3A8H - chains A and B; structure by X-ray diffraction, 1.66 A resolution.

Chain A:
Protein: Nitrile hydratase subunit alpha
From: Rhodococcus erythropolis
Notes: EC 4.2.1.84
UniProtKB: P13448 (NHAA_RHOER); residues 0-206 here correspond to UniProt positions 1-207 (UniProt number = residue number + 1)
Chain sequence (207 residues; row label = number of the first residue in the row; numbering starts at 0):
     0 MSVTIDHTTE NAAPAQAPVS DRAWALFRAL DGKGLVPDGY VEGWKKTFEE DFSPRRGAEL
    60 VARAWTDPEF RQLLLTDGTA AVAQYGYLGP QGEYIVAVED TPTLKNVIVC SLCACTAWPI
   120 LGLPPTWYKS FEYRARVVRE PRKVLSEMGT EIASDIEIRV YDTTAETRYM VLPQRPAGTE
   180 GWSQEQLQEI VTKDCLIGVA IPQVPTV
Disordered / not traced: 0-7, 27, 45, 54, 68, 71, 184, 188, 205-206
Modified / non-standard residues: Cys112 (3-sulfinoalanine; CSD); Cys114 (s-hydroxycysteine; CSO)
Sequence notes: engineered mutation Ala113 (Ser114 in P13448)
Metal / ion sites: Fe ion: Cys109, Cys112, Ala113, Cys114
Ligand contacts: 2,2-dimethylpropanamide (TAY): Gln90, Cys112, Cys114, Trp117
Swiss-Prot annotation at these positions:
  - binding site (Fe(3+)): Cys109, Cys112, Cys114
  - modified residue: Cys112 (Cysteine sulfinic acid (-SO2H)), Cys114 (Cysteine sulfenic acid (-SOH))

Chain B:
Protein: Nitrile hydratase subunit beta
From: Rhodococcus erythropolis
Notes: EC 4.2.1.84
UniProtKB: P13449 (NHAB_RHOER); residues 1-212 here = UniProt positions 1-212
Chain sequence (212 residues; row label = number of the first residue in the row):
     1 MDGVHDLAGV QGFGKVPHTV NADIGPTFHA EWEHLPYSLM FAGVAELGAF SVDEVRYVVE
    61 RMEPRHYMMT PYYERYVIGV ATLMVEKGIL TQDELESLAG GPFPLSRPSE SEGRPAPVET
   121 TTFEVGQRVR VRDEYVPGHI RMPAYCRGRV GTISHRTTEK WPFPDAIGHG RNDAGEEPTY
   181 HVKFAAEELF GSDTDGGSVV VDLFEGYLEP AA
Disordered / not traced: 212
Ligand contacts: 2,2-dimethylpropanamide (TAY): Tyr37, Met40, Val52, Val55, Arg56, Tyr72, Tyr76
Swiss-Prot annotation at these positions:
  - natural variant: Met40 (M40V: In strain: ACV2)

Interface between chain A and chain B:
Contacting residue pairs (173; chain A residue first):
  Asn10(A) - Arg65(B)  hydrogen bond
  Ala12(A) - Met69(B)  hydrophobic
  Pro13(A) - His66(B)
  Pro13(A) - Met69(B)
  Ala14(A) - Pro102(B)
  Ala14(A) - Pro104(B)
  Gln15(A) - His66(B)  hydrogen bond
  Gln15(A) - Glu74(B)
  Gln15(A) - Pro102(B)
  Gln15(A) - Pro104(B)
  Ala16(A) - Ala99(B)
  Ala16(A) - Gly101(B)
  Ala16(A) - Pro102(B)  hydrogen bond (backbone-backbone)
  Val18(A) - Trp32(B)  hydrophobic
  Val18(A) - Glu74(B)
  Ser19(A) - Trp32(B)
  Asp20(A) - Ala99(B)
  Arg21(A) - Glu74(B)  salt bridge
  Arg21(A) - Ile78(B)
  Arg21(A) - Pro102(B)
  Arg21(A) - Phe103(B)
  Ala22(A) - Trp32(B)  hydrophobic
  Ala22(A) - Leu35(B)
  Ala22(A) - Val77(B)  hydrophobic
  Trp23(A) - Glu31(B)
  Trp23(A) - Trp32(B)
  Trp23(A) - Leu35(B)  hydrophobic
  Ala24(A) - Leu95(B)
  Ala24(A) - Leu98(B)  hydrophobic
  Ala24(A) - Ala99(B)
  Leu25(A) - Leu39(B)  hydrophobic
  Leu25(A) - Val77(B)
  Leu25(A) - Val80(B)  hydrophobic
  Leu25(A) - Ala81(B)  hydrophobic
  Leu25(A) - Leu90(B)  hydrophobic
  Leu25(A) - Leu95(B)  hydrophobic
  Phe26(A) - Leu39(B)
  Ala28(A) - Leu90(B)  hydrophobic
  Ala28(A) - Leu98(B)
  Leu29(A) - Met84(B)  hydrophobic
  Leu29(A) - Leu90(B)  hydrophobic
  Lys32(A) - Ile89(B)
  Lys32(A) - Leu90(B)
  Lys32(A) - Glu94(B)  salt bridge
  Leu34(A) - Leu47(B)  hydrophobic
  Leu34(A) - Ile89(B)  hydrophobic
  Val35(A) - Leu39(B)  hydrophobic
  Tyr39(A) - Ser38(B)
  Tyr39(A) - Phe41(B)  hydrogen bond (side chain-backbone)
  Tyr39(A) - Ala42(B)  hydrogen bond (side chain-backbone)
  Tyr39(A) - Glu46(B)
  Val40(A) - His34(B)
  Val40(A) - Leu35(B)  hydrophobic
  Val40(A) - Ser38(B)
  Val40(A) - Leu39(B)  hydrophobic
  Trp43(A) - Ser38(B)
  Trp43(A) - Phe41(B)  hydrophobic
  Lys44(A) - Phe28(B)
  Lys44(A) - His34(B)
  Phe47(A) - Thr27(B)
  Phe47(A) - Phe28(B)  hydrophobic
  Phe47(A) - Tyr37(B)  hydrophobic
  Phe47(A) - Ser38(B)
  Glu48(A) - Phe28(B)
  Gln90(A) - Arg56(B)
  Tyr93(A) - His155(B)  hydrogen bond
  Tyr93(A) - Thr157(B)
  Tyr93(A) - Thr158(B)  hydrogen bond (side chain-backbone)
  Tyr93(A) - Glu159(B)
  Tyr93(A) - Trp161(B)  hydrophobic
  Val95(A) - His181(B)
  Ser110(A) - His5(B)
  Ser110(A) - Ala8(B)
  Leu111(A) - His5(B)
  Leu111(A) - Asp6(B)
  Leu111(A) - Arg141(B)
  Cys112(A) - Arg56(B)
  Cys112(A) - Tyr76(B)
  Cys112(A) - Arg141(B)
  Ala113(A) - Tyr72(B)  hydrophobic
  Cys114(A) - Arg56(B)
  Cys114(A) - Arg141(B)
  Trp117(A) - Tyr37(B)  hydrophobic
  Trp117(A) - Phe41(B)  hydrophobic
  Leu122(A) - Thr27(B)
  Leu122(A) - Phe28(B)  hydrophobic
  Leu122(A) - Tyr37(B)  hydrophobic
  Leu122(A) - Tyr73(B)
  Pro124(A) - Ile24(B)  hydrophobic
  Trp126(A) - Val16(B)  hydrophobic
  Trp126(A) - Pro17(B)
  Trp126(A) - His18(B)  hydrogen bond
  Lys128(A) - Tyr72(B)
  Lys128(A) - Tyr73(B)
  Ser129(A) - Pro17(B)
  Phe130(A) - Leu7(B)  hydrophobic
  Phe130(A) - Phe13(B)  hydrophobic
  Phe130(A) - Tyr67(B)
  Phe130(A) - Met68(B)
  Phe130(A) - Arg75(B)
  Glu131(A) - Phe13(B)
  Glu131(A) - Gly14(B)
  Glu131(A) - Lys15(B)
  Glu131(A) - Val16(B)
  Tyr132(A) - Val16(B)  hydrophobic
  Arg133(A) - His5(B)  hydrogen bond (side chain-backbone)
  Arg133(A) - Leu7(B)
  Arg133(A) - Ala8(B)
  Arg133(A) - Tyr67(B)  hydrogen bond
  Arg133(A) - Arg75(B)
  Ala134(A) - Leu7(B)
  Ala134(A) - Ala8(B)
  Ala134(A) - Gly9(B)  hydrogen bond (backbone-backbone)
  Ala134(A) - Val10(B)
  Ala134(A) - Phe13(B)  hydrophobic
  Arg135(A) - Phe13(B)
  Arg135(A) - Gly14(B)  hydrogen bond (side chain-backbone)
  Arg135(A) - Lys15(B)
  Val137(A) - Tyr145(B)
  Val137(A) - Phe190(B)
  Val137(A) - Val199(B)
  Arg138(A) - Gly9(B)  hydrogen bond (side chain-backbone)
  Arg138(A) - Gln11(B)
  Arg138(A) - Phe190(B)
  Arg138(A) - Asp193(B)  salt bridge
  Arg138(A) - Thr194(B)  hydrogen bond (backbone-side chain)
  Arg138(A) - Asp195(B)  hydrogen bond (backbone-backbone)
  Glu139(A) - Asp195(B)
  Pro140(A) - Asp195(B)
  Pro140(A) - Gly196(B)
  Arg141(A) - Asp195(B)  hydrogen bond (backbone-side chain)
  Lys142(A) - Asp195(B)  hydrogen bond (backbone-side chain)
  Val143(A) - Val16(B)  hydrophobic
  Glu146(A) - Lys15(B)
  Met147(A) - His18(B)
  Met147(A) - Thr19(B)
  Met147(A) - Val20(B)  hydrogen bond (backbone-backbone)
  Thr149(A) - Val20(B)
  Glu156(A) - Gly197(B)
  Glu156(A) - Ser198(B)  hydrogen bond
  Ile157(A) - Gly197(B)  hydrogen bond (backbone-backbone)
  Ile157(A) - Ser198(B)  hydrogen bond (backbone-backbone)
  Arg158(A) - Lys183(B)
  Arg158(A) - Ser198(B)  hydrogen bond
  Arg158(A) - Val200(B)
  Val159(A) - Ser198(B)  hydrogen bond (backbone-backbone)
  Val159(A) - Val199(B)
  Val159(A) - Val200(B)  hydrogen bond (backbone-backbone)
  Tyr160(A) - Val200(B)
  Asp161(A) - Tyr145(B)  hydrogen bond
  Asp161(A) - Val200(B)  hydrogen bond (backbone-backbone)
  Asp161(A) - Asp202(B)
  Thr162(A) - Arg141(B)
  Thr163(A) - Arg141(B)  hydrogen bond (backbone-side chain)
  Thr163(A) - Pro143(B)
  Thr163(A) - Val201(B)
  Thr163(A) - Asp202(B)  hydrogen bond (side chain-backbone)
  Ala164(A) - Thr179(B)
  Ala164(A) - Asp202(B)
  Ala164(A) - Phe204(B)  hydrophobic
  Glu165(A) - Trp161(B)
  Glu165(A) - Asp202(B)
  Thr166(A) - His181(B)  hydrogen bond
  Thr166(A) - Asp202(B)  hydrogen bond
  Arg167(A) - Arg56(B)
  Tyr168(A) - His181(B)  hydrogen bond
  Thr191(A) - Asn21(B)  hydrogen bond
  Lys192(A) - Ile24(B)
  Asp193(A) - His18(B)  salt bridge
  Asp193(A) - Val20(B)
  Asp193(A) - Asn21(B)  hydrogen bond (side chain-backbone)
  Val198(A) - Val20(B)
  Ala199(A) - Val20(B)  hydrophobic
Also at the interface, not in a pair above, chain A (78 interface residues in all): Pro36, Pro89, Cys109, Gly148
Also at the interface, not in a pair above, chain B (82 interface residues in all): Val52, Arg156, Leu203

Overview:
Chain A and chain B form an interface of 78 and 82 residues respectively, with 33 hydrogen bonds and 4 salt
bridges. Among the polar pairs are Arg21(A)-Glu74(B), Lys32(A)-Glu94(B) and Arg138(A)-Asp193(B).
2,2-dimethylpropanamide is bound between chain A and chain B.
Chain A is Nitrile hydratase subunit alpha and chain B is Nitrile hydratase subunit beta, both from
Rhodococcus erythropolis; the structure, Crystal structure of Nitrile Hydratase mutant S113A complexed with
Trimethylacetamide, was determined by X-ray diffraction together with 3A8G, 3A8L, 3A8M and 3A8O from the same
study.
